Entry 8TV6 (X-ray diffraction, 1.74 A resolution); this record covers chain A.

# Chain A
Molecule: Papain-like protease nsp3
From: Severe acute respiratory syndrome coronavirus 2
Notes: EC 3.4.19.12, 3.4.22.-; fragment: macrodomain 1
UniProtKB: P0DTD1 (R1AB_SARS2); residues 2-170 here correspond to UniProt positions 1024-1192 (UniProt number = residue number + 1022)
Amino-acid sequence (171 residues; numbered 0 to 170; the number before each row is that of its first residue; numbering starts at 0):
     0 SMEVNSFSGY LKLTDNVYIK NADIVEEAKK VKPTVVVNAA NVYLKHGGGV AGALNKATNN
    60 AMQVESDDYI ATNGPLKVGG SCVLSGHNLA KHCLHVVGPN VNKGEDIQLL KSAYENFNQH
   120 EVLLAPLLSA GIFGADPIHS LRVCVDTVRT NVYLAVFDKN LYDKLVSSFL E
Unresolved in the structure: 0-2, 169-170
Sequence notes: expression tag (0-1)
What the authors report for this chain:
  - binding site for MDOLL-0169: Ile23, Phe156, Asp157

# Summary
From the paper: a binding site for MDOLL-0169 at Ile23, Phe156 and Asp157.
Chain A is Papain-like protease nsp3 (Severe acute respiratory syndrome coronavirus 2); the structure,
SARS-CoV-2 Mac1 in complex with MDOLL-0169, was determined by X-ray diffraction together with 8TV7 from the
same study.
